Entry 8JJR (electron microscopy, 2.80 A resolution); this record covers chains d and r of the 26 polymer chains in the assembly.

Chain d:
Protein: PsaD
Organism: Symbiodinium sp
Chain sequence (295 residues; row label = number of the first residue in the row):
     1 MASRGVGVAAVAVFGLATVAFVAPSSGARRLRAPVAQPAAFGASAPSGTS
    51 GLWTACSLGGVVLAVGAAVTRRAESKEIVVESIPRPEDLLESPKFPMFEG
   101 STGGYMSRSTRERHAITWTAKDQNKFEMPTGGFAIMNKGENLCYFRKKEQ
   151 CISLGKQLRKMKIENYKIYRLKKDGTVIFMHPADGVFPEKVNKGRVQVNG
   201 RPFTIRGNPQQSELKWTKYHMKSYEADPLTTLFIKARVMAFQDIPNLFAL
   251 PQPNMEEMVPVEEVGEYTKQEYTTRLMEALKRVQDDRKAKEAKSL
Disordered / not traced: 1-76, 264-266

Chain r:
Protein: PsaR
Organism: Symbiodinium sp
Chain sequence (152 residues; row label = number of the first residue in the row):
     1 MGLAAAWRARSSTAAGAEGGAYKETPADERLFEQVYLQYTSEYMKGPMYW
    51 HKDKLQGSLPDYPGRPMIRDGKYTPYVLGNLKSFSSNELAFLSMLFFGVG
   101 LYGNLQFNYYDPQWAKVDAGGYFNVSYIVESLLLPISFFMHIACYIQKQN
   151 GK
Disordered / not traced: 1-21
Ligand contacts:
  - chlorophyll a (CLA), molecule 1: M67, Y73, V77, L78, L81, P135, I136, F138, F139, M140, I142, A143
  - chlorophyll a (CLA), molecule 2: V77, L78, G79, N80, L81, I136, F139
  - chlorophyll a (CLA), molecule 3: N80, L81, F84, L92, F96, M140
  - chlorophyll a (CLA), molecule 4: F97, L101, L105, Y110
  - chlorophyll a (CLA), molecule 5: F97, F138, H141, I142, C144, Y145, K148
  - chlorophyll a (CLA), molecule 6: W114, V117, D118, Y122, F123, V125
  - Diadinoxanthin (DD6; (3S,3'R,5R,6S,7cis)-7',8'-didehydro-5,6-dihydro-5,6-epoxy-beta,beta-carotene-3,3'-diol), molecule 1: A90, S93, M94, F97, N104, S131, L132, L134, P135, S137, F138, H141, C144, K148
  - Diadinoxanthin (DD6), molecule 2: M94, F97, G98, L101, Y102, L105, Q106, Y110
  - Diadinoxanthin (DD6), molecule 3: N104, F107, N108, F123, Y127, I128, S131

How chain d and chain r interact:
Pairs across the interface (55; chain d residue first):
  L229(d) - Y36(r)
  L232(d) - Y36(r)  hydrophobic
  L232(d) - L37(r)  hydrophobic
  F233(d) - Y36(r)
  F233(d) - M44(r)
  F233(d) - Y49(r)  hydrophobic
  K235(d) - L37(r)
  A236(d) - L37(r)
  A236(d) - T40(r)
  A236(d) - S41(r)  hydrogen bond (backbone-side chain)
  R237(d) - M44(r)
  R237(d) - Y49(r)  hydrogen bond
  R237(d) - H51(r)
  M239(d) - L37(r)  hydrophobic
  M239(d) - S41(r)
  A240(d) - S41(r)
  A240(d) - M44(r)  hydrophobic
  A240(d) - K45(r)
  F241(d) - Y49(r)  hydrophobic
  F241(d) - H51(r)
  F241(d) - D53(r)
  F241(d) - K54(r)
  F241(d) - L59(r)  hydrophobic
  D243(d) - K45(r)
  I244(d) - L59(r)
  P245(d) - R69(r)
  N246(d) - K45(r)
  L247(d) - K45(r)
  L247(d) - P60(r)
  F248(d) - K45(r)
  F248(d) - P47(r)  hydrophobic
  F248(d) - K54(r)  hydrogen bond (backbone-side chain)
  A249(d) - K54(r)
  A249(d) - P60(r)  hydrophobic
  A249(d) - D61(r)
  L250(d) - W50(r)  hydrophobic
  L250(d) - H51(r)
  L250(d) - K54(r)  hydrogen bond (backbone-backbone)
  L250(d) - L55(r)  hydrophobic
  P251(d) - W50(r)
  Q252(d) - Q56(r)
  M277(d) - M48(r)  hydrophobic
  L280(d) - P47(r)
  L280(d) - W50(r)  hydrophobic
  Q284(d) - P47(r)
  R287(d) - P63(r)
  K290(d) - Y76(r)  hydrogen bond (backbone-side chain)
  E291(d) - G64(r)
  E291(d) - P66(r)
  E291(d) - R69(r)  salt bridge
  E291(d) - Y76(r)  hydrogen bond (backbone-side chain)
  S294(d) - Y76(r)  hydrogen bond (backbone-side chain)
  S294(d) - K82(r)
  L295(d) - P75(r)
  L295(d) - Y76(r)  hydrophobic
Other interface residues (no listed pair), chain r (29 interface residues in all): E33, G46, I68, T74

In short:
The interface between chain d and chain r involves 27 residues on one side and 29 on the other; the contacts
include 7 hydrogen bonds and 1 salt bridge. Polar contacts include E291(d)-R69(r), A236(d)-S41(r) and
R237(d)-Y49(r).
Chain d is PsaD and chain r is PsaR, both from Symbiodinium sp; the structure, Cryo-EM structure of
Symbiodinium photosystem I, was determined by electron microscopy.
